PDB entry 7UM6 | electron microscopy, 2.79 A resolution | chains C and D of the 5 polymer chains in the assembly

== Chain C ==
Protein: Guanine nucleotide-binding protein G(I)/G(S)/G(T) subunit beta-1
From: Homo sapiens
UniProtKB: P62873 (GBB1_HUMAN); residue numbers follow UniProt; this construct covers 2-340
Amino-acid sequence (339 residues; row label = number of the first residue in the row):
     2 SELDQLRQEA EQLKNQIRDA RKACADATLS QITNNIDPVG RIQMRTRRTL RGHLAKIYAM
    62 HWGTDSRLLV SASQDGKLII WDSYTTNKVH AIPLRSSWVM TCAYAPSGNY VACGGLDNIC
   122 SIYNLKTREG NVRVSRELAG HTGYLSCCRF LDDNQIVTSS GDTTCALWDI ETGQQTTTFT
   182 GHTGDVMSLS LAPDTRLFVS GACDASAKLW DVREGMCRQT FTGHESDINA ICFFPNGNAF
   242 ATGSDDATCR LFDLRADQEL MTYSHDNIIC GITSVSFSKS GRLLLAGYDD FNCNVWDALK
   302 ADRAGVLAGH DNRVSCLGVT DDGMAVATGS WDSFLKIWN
Not modelled in the structure: 2
Curated features (UniProtKB/Swiss-Prot):
  - modified residue: Ser2 (N-acetylserine), His266 (Phosphohistidine)
  - natural variant: Leu30 (L30F: In MRD42; uncertain significance), Arg52 (R52G: In MRD42), Gly64 (G64V: In MRD42), Asp76 (D76E: In MRD42; D76G: In MRD42), Gly77 (G77S: In MRD42), Lys78 (K78R: In MRD42), Ile80 (I80N: In MRD42; I80T: In MRD42), His91 (H91R: In MRD42; uncertain significance), Ala92 (A92T: In MRD42), Pro94 (P94S: In MRD42), Leu95 (L95P: In MRD42), Arg96 (R96L: In MRD42), 5 further natural variant entries in UniProt

== Chain D ==
Protein: Guanine nucleotide-binding protein G(I)/G(S)/G(O) subunit gamma-2
From: Homo sapiens
UniProtKB: P59768 (GBG2_HUMAN); residues 1-71 here = UniProt positions 1-71
Amino-acid sequence (71 residues; row label = number of the first residue in the row):
     1 MASNNTASIA QARKLVEQLK MEANIDRIKV SKAAADLMAY CEAHAKEDPL LTPVPASENP
    61 FREKKFFCAI L
Not modelled in the structure: 1-7, 62-71
Curated features (UniProtKB/Swiss-Prot):
  - modified residue: Ala2 (N-acetylalanine), Cys68 (Cysteine methyl ester)
  - lipidation: Cys68 (S-geranylgeranyl cysteine)

== How chain C and chain D interact ==
Contacting residue pairs (63; chain C residue first):
  Glu3(C) - Ile9(D)
  Leu4(C) - Ile9(D)
  Leu7(C) - Ala12(D)  hydrophobic
  Leu7(C) - Val16(D)
  Leu14(C) - Leu19(D)  hydrophobic
  Leu14(C) - Lys20(D)
  Ile18(C) - Leu19(D)  hydrophobic
  Ile18(C) - Ala23(D)  hydrophobic
  Ala21(C) - Arg27(D)
  Ala24(C) - Lys29(D)
  Cys25(C) - Arg27(D)
  Cys25(C) - Ile28(D)
  Cys25(C) - Lys29(D)
  Cys25(C) - Val30(D)  hydrogen bond (backbone-backbone)
  Ala26(C) - Val30(D)  hydrophobic
  Asp27(C) - Lys29(D)
  Asp27(C) - Val30(D)
  Asp27(C) - Ser31(D)  hydrogen bond
  Ala28(C) - Val30(D)
  Leu30(C) - Ala34(D)  hydrophobic
  Ile33(C) - Ser31(D)
  Ile33(C) - Ala34(D)  hydrophobic
  Ile33(C) - Met38(D)  hydrophobic
  Thr34(C) - Met38(D)
  Ile37(C) - Met38(D)  hydrophobic
  Arg48(C) - Asn59(D)
  Arg49(C) - Pro60(D)
  Arg49(C) - Phe61(D)
  Ser84(C) - Phe61(D)
  Tyr85(C) - Pro60(D)
  Tyr85(C) - Phe61(D)  hydrophobic
  Cys218(C) - Gln18(D)
  Arg219(C) - Glu22(D)
  Gln220(C) - Glu22(D)
  Thr221(C) - Glu22(D)  hydrogen bond (backbone-side chain)
  Pro236(C) - Tyr40(D)
  Leu252(C) - Leu37(D)  hydrophobic
  Asp254(C) - Ala33(D)
  Arg256(C) - Arg27(D)
  Arg256(C) - Ile28(D)  hydrogen bond (backbone-backbone)
  Arg256(C) - Asp36(D)  salt bridge
  Ala257(C) - Ile28(D)
  Asp258(C) - Arg27(D)  salt bridge
  Gln259(C) - Val30(D)
  Leu261(C) - Val30(D)  hydrophobic
  Ser279(C) - Asp48(D)  hydrogen bond
  Lys280(C) - Glu47(D)
  Lys280(C) - Asp48(D)
  Ser281(C) - Tyr40(D)
  Ser281(C) - Cys41(D)  hydrogen bond (side chain-backbone)
  Ser281(C) - His44(D)
  Ser281(C) - Asp48(D)
  Arg283(C) - Leu51(D)
  Leu284(C) - Leu51(D)  hydrophobic
  Leu300(C) - Cys41(D)  hydrophobic
  Asp323(C) - Pro49(D)
  Gly324(C) - Pro49(D)
  Gly324(C) - Leu50(D)
  Ala326(C) - Phe61(D)  hydrophobic
  Val327(C) - Leu50(D)  hydrophobic
  Ile338(C) - Phe61(D)  hydrophobic
  Asn340(C) - Asn59(D)  hydrogen bond
  Asn340(C) - Phe61(D)
Also at the interface, not in a pair above, chain C (52 interface residues in all): Ala11, Gln17, Arg22, Val40, Ile43, Phe235, Asn237, Gly282, Met325
Also at the interface, not in a pair above, chain D (34 interface residues in all): Ile25, Asp26, Glu42, Ala45, Glu58

== Overview ==
The interface between chain C and chain D involves 52 residues on one side and 34 on the other; the contacts
include 7 hydrogen bonds and 2 salt bridges. Among the polar pairs are Arg256(C)-Asp36(D), Asp258(C)-Arg27(D)
and Asp27(C)-Ser31(D).
Chain C is Guanine nucleotide-binding protein G(I)/G(S)/G(T) subunit beta-1 and chain D is Guanine
nucleotide-binding protein G(I)/G(S)/G(O) subunit gamma-2, both from Homo sapiens; the structure, CryoEM
structure of Go-coupled 5-HT5AR in complex with Lisuride, was determined by electron microscopy together with
7UM4, 7UM5 and 7UM7 from the same study.
